Entry 8U72 (electron microscopy, 3.15 A resolution); this record covers chains M and D of the 16 polymer chains in the assembly.

[Chain M]
Molecule: 21-nt RNA strand
Sequence (21 nucleotides; numbered 1 to 21; the number before each row is that of its first residue):
     1 UGAGGUAGUAGGUUGUAUAGU
Unresolved in the structure: 20-21
Ion coordination: Mg2+: U1, A3 (shared with 1 residue of chain E)

[Chain D]
Name: TIR domain-containing protein
Source organism: Thermoflavifilum thermophilum
Reference sequence: A0A1I7NFG5 (A0A1I7NFG5_9BACT); numbering as in UniProt (aligned over 1-450)
Amino-acid sequence (450 residues; each row starts with the number of its first residue):
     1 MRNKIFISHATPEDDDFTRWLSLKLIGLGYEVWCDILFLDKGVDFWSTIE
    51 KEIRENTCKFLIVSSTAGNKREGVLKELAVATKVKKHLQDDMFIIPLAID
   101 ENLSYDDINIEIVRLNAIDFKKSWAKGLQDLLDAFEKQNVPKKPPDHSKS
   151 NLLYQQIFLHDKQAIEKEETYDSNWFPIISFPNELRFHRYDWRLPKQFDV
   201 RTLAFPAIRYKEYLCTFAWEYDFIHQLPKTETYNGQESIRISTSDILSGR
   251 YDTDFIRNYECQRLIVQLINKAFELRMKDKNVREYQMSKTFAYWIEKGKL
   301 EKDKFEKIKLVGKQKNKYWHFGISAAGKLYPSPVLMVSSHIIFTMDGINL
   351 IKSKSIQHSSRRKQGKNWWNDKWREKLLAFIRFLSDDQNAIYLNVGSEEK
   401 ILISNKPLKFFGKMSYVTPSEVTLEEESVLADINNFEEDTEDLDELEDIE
Unresolved in the structure: 1-2, 39-45, 421-450
From the paper describing this entry:
  - catalytic residues: Glu77
  - binding site for the 21-nt RNA strand: Ser288, His340
  - binding site for the 45-nt DNA strand: Arg201, Lys366
  - binding site for the 45-nt DNA strand: Lys328
  - self-association interface (contacts with another copy of this molecule): Asn116
  - mutagenesis - R114E/N116A: abolished catalytic activity
  - mutagenesis - W46A, Y105A: decreased catalytic activity
  - catalytic residues: Trp46 (by similarity / conservation)

[Chain M / chain D interface]
Pairs across the interface - 20 pairs, chain M then chain D:
  U6(M) - Arg362(D)  hydrogen bond to the sugar
  A7(M) - His358(D)  hydrogen bond to the base
  A7(M) - Arg362(D)  hydrogen bond to the sugar
  G8(M) - His340(D)  salt bridge to the phosphate
  G8(M) - His358(D)  sugar contact
  U9(M) - Gln286(D)  phosphate contact
  U9(M) - Met287(D)  phosphate contact
  U9(M) - Ser288(D)  hydrogen bond to the phosphate
  U9(M) - Lys354(D)  phosphate contact
  A10(M) - Ser288(D)  hydrogen bond to the base
  G11(M) - Lys289(D)  hydrogen bond to the base
  G15(M) - Arg263(D)  base contact
  U16(M) - Lys211(D)  hydrogen bond to the sugar
  U16(M) - Glu260(D)  hydrogen bond to the sugar
  U16(M) - Arg263(D)  base contact
  A17(M) - Arg209(D)  sugar contact
  A17(M) - Tyr210(D)  sugar contact
  A17(M) - Lys211(D)  hydrogen bond to the sugar
  A17(M) - Glu212(D)  sugar contact
  U18(M) - Glu212(D)  phosphate contact
Interface residues without a listed pair, chain D (16 interface residues in all): Tyr213, Arg361

[In short]
10 residues of chain M face 16 of chain D across their interface; the contacts include 9 hydrogen bonds and 1
salt bridge. Among the polar pairs are A7(M)-His358(D), A10(M)-Ser288(D) and G11(M)-Lys289(D). U1(M) and A3(M)
form the Mg2+ site. The paper reports catalytic residues Glu77(D) and Trp46(D); W46A and Y105A of chain D
reduce catalytic activity.
Chain M is a 21-nt RNA strand and chain D is TIR domain-containing protein (Thermoflavifilum thermophilum);
the structure, Cryo-EM structure of the SPARTA oligomer with guide RNA and target DNA, was determined by
electron microscopy (same publication as 8U7B).
